Entry 8UCM (electron microscopy, 3.14 A resolution); this record covers chains f and i of the 10 polymer chains in the assembly.

Chain f:
Protein: Cytochrome c oxidase subunit 6
Organism: Komagataella pastoris
UniProtKB: F2QVA2 (F2QVA2_KOMPC); residues 42-141 here = UniProt positions 42-141
Chain sequence (100 residues; row label = number of the first residue in the row):
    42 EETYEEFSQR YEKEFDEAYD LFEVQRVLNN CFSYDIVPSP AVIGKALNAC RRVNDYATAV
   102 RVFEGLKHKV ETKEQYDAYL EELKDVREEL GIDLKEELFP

Chain i:
Protein: Cytochrome c oxidase subunit 9
Organism: Komagataella pastoris
UniProtKB: A0A1G4KPQ9 (A0A1G4KPQ9_KOMPC); residues 5-60 here = UniProt positions 5-60
Chain sequence (56 residues; row label = number of the first residue in the row):
     5 SLTRIQGSVK RRILTDISVG LTLGFGFASY WWWGVHKPTV AHRENYYIEL AKKKKA
Ligand contacts: phosphatidylethanolamine (PTY): Lys-14, Ile-17, Leu-18, Ile-21

Chain f / chain i interface:
Contacting residue pairs (19; chain f residue first):
  Tyr-45(f) with Thr-7(i); Gln-10(i)
  Glu-46(f) with Arg-8(i), salt bridge
  Asp-76(f) with Gln-10(i); Gly-11(i); Ser-12(i), hydrogen bond (side chain-backbone); Val-13(i), hydrogen bond (side chain-backbone)
  Ile-77(f) with Ile-9(i); Gln-10(i)
  Val-78(f) with Ile-9(i), hydrogen bond (backbone-backbone)
  Glu-112(f) with Ser-12(i); Arg-15(i), salt bridge
  Gln-116(f) with Leu-6(i); Ile-9(i)
  Ala-119(f) with Leu-6(i), hydrophobic; Thr-7(i)
  Tyr-120(f) with Thr-7(i); Ile-9(i), hydrophobic
  Glu-123(f) with Thr-7(i)
Interface residues without a listed pair, chain f (12 interface residues in all): Pro-81, Glu-115
Interface residues without a listed pair, chain i (10 interface residues in all): Lys-14

Overview:
The interface between chain f and chain i involves 12 residues on one side and 10 on the other; the contacts
include 3 hydrogen bonds and 2 salt bridges. Polar pairs include Glu-46(f)/Arg-8(i), Glu-112(f)/Arg-15(i) and
Asp-76(f)/Ser-12(i). Chain i binds phosphatidylethanolamine.
Here chain f is Cytochrome c oxidase subunit 6 and chain i is Cytochrome c oxidase subunit 9, both from
Komagataella pastoris. Entry 8UCM (Komagataella pastoris Cytochrome c oxidase in complex with human VMAT2 and
Reserpine) was determined by electron microscopy.
